PDB entry 5LFB | electron microscopy, 5.00 A resolution (low resolution: residue-level contacts below are approximate; hydrogen-bond / salt-bridge calls are withheld) | chains 1J and 2L of the 75 polymer chains in the assembly

== Chain 1J (and 2L) ==
Protein: Pilin
Source organism: Escherichia coli
Notes: chain 2L of this document is another copy of the same molecule, construct and numbering; everything in this record applies to it too
UniProtKB: B1VC86 (PIL2_ECOLX); residues 6-70 here correspond to UniProt positions 57-121 (UniProt number = residue number + 51)
Amino-acid sequence (65 residues; each row starts with the number of its first residue):
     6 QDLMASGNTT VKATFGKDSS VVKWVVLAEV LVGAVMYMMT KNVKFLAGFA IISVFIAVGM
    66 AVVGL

== Interface between chain 1J and chain 2L ==
Residue-residue contacts (7; chain 1J residue first):
  M9(1J) with V67(2L)
  A10(1J) with V63(2L)
  N13(1J) with V59(2L); A62(2L); V63(2L); A66(2L)
  V16(1J) with V59(2L)
Other interface residues (no listed pair), chain 1J (7 interface residues in all): S11, T19, F20
Other interface residues (no listed pair), chain 2L (7 interface residues in all): A55, I56

== Overview ==
The chain 1J/chain 2L interface involves 7 residues from each chain.
Both chains are Pilin (Escherichia coli). Entry 5LFB (Structure of the bacterial sex F pilus (12.5 Angstrom
rise)) was determined by electron microscopy together with 5LER and 5LEG from the same study.
